Entry 4JF3 (X-ray diffraction, 1.70 A resolution); this record covers chain A.

# Chain A
Molecule: Envelope glycoprotein
From: Mason-Pfizer monkey virus
Notes: fragment: fusion core
UniProtKB: P07575 (ENV_MPMV); residues 412-513 here = UniProt positions 412-513
Sequence (104 residues; row label = number of the first residue in the row):
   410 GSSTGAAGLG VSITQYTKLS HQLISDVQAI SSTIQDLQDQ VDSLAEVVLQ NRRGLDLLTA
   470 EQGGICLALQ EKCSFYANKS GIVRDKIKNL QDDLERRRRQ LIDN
Unresolved in the structure: 410-422, 513
Sequence notes: expression tag (410-411); engineered mutation Ser483 (Cys in P07575)
Cystine bridges: Cys475-Cys482
UniProt features mapped onto this chain:
  - region: Leu458 to Ile474 (Immunosuppression)
  - glycosylation: Asn487 (N-linked (GlcNAc...) asparagine)
Reported in the primary citation:
  - self-association interface (contacts with another copy of this molecule); pairs are residue here / residue on that copy: Asp435-Arg506 (salt bridge), Asp445-Lys488 (salt bridge), Asp445-Lys495 (salt bridge), Asp448-Lys488 (salt bridge), Arg462-Glu480 (salt bridge)
  - contacts within the chain: Asp448-Arg493 (salt bridge)
  - post-translational modification sites: Asn487 (proposed by the authors, not directly observed)
  - mutagenesis - D445A, D448A, R462A, E480A, K488A, R493A, R506A: decreased stability

# Overview
From the paper: D445A, D448A and R462A, among others, reduce stability; a modification site at Asn487; 7
substitutions were tested in all.
Chain A is Envelope glycoprotein (Mason-Pfizer monkey virus); the structure, Crystal structure of the mpmv tm
retroviral fusion core, was determined by X-ray diffraction.
